PDB entry 3UIQ | X-ray diffraction, 1.88 A resolution | chains A and T of the 3 polymer chains in the assembly

Chain A:
Protein: DNA polymerase
Source organism: Enterobacteria phage RB69
Notes: EC 2.7.7.7
UniProt: Q38087 (DPOL_BPR69); numbering as in UniProt (aligned over 1-903)
Chain sequence (903 residues; each row starts with the number of its first residue):
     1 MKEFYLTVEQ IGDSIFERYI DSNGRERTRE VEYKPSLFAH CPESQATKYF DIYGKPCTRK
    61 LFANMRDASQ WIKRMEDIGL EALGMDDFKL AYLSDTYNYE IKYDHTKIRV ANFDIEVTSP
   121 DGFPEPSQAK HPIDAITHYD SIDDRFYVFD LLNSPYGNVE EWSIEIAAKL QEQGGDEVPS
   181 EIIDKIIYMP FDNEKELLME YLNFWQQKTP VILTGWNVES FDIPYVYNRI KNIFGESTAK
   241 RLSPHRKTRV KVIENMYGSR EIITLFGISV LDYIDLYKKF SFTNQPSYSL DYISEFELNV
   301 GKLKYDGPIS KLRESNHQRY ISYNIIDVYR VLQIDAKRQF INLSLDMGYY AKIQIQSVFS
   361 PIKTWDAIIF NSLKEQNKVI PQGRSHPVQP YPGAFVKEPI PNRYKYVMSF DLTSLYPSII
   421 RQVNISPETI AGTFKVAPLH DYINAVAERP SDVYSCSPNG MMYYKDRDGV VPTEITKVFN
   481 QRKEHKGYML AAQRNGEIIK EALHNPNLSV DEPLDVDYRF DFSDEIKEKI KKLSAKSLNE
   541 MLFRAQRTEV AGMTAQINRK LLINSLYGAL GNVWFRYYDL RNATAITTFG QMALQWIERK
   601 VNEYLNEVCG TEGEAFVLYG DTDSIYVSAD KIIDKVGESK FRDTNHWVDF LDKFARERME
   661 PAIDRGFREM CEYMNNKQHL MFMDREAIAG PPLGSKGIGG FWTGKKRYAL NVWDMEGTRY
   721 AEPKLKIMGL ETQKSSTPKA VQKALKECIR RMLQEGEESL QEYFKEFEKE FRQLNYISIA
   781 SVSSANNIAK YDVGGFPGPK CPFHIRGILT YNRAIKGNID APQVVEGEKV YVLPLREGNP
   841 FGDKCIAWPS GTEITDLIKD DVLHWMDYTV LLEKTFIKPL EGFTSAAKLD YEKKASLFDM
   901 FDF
Not modelled in the structure: 902-903
Bound ions: Ca2+ site 1 near Glu116 (its only coordinating residue here); Ca2+ site 2: Asp411, Leu412, Asp623 (together with DUP); Ca2+ site 3: Asp411, Asp623 (together with DUP); Ca2+ site 4 near Asp411 (its only coordinating residue here); Ca2+ site 5: Asn505, Asn507, Lys531; Ca2+ site 6: Glu660, Asp684
Residues lining bound ligands: DUP (2'-deoxyuridine 5'-alpha,beta-imido-triphosphate): Asp411, Leu412, Thr413, Ser414, Leu415, Tyr416, Pro417, Arg482, Lys486, Lys560, Asn564, Tyr567, Thr622, Asp623
UniProt features mapped onto this chain:
  - region: Thr248 to Thr264 (Beta hairpin), Lys705 to Tyr708 (Binding of DNA in B-conformation), Leu897 to Phe903 (Interaction with the polymerase clamp)
  - binding site (Mg(2+)): Asp114, Glu116, Asp222, Asp327, Asp411, Leu412, Asp623
  - binding site (substrate): Ser414 to Tyr416, Arg482, Lys560
  - site: Asp621 (Optimization of metal coordination by the polymerase active site), Lys706 (Optimization of metal coordination by the polymerase active site), Asp714 (Essential for viral replication)
  - mutagenesis: Asp222 (D222A: Complete loss of 3'-5' exonuclease activity), Asp327 (D327A: Complete loss of 3'-5' exonuclease activity), Leu415 (L415A/G: Decreases base selectivity by several hundred fold; L415G/F: Increased misinsertion, increased mismatch extension and inefficient proofreading; L415M: No effect on base selectivity), Leu561 (L561A: No effect on the ability to recognize damaged DNA. Increase in probability of nucleotide incorporation), Ser565 (S565G: Increased incorporation efficiency of correct dNMPs; when associated with A-567), Tyr567 (Y567A: Inserts both dCMP and dAMP opposite 8-oxoG rapidly and with equal efficiency. 100-fold increase of dAMP and dGMP when situated opposite guanidinohydantoin ...), Asp621 (D621A: Drastic decrease in the efficiency of incorporation of dGMP), Lys706 (K706A: Almost complete loss of polymerase activity), Asp714 (D714A: Complete loss of viral replication)

Chain T:
Molecule: 18-nt DNA strand
Sequence (18 nucleotides; each row starts with the number of its first residue):
     1 TCGAGTAAGC AGTCCGCG

Interface between chain A and chain T:
Pairs across the interface (50; chain A residue first):
  Glu219(A) with DC2(T), hydrogen bond to the base
  Ile253(A) with DC2(T), sugar contact
  Glu254(A) with DC2(T), sugar contact
  Asn255(A) with DT1(T), phosphate contact; DC2(T), hydrogen bond to the phosphate
  Arg260(A) with DC2(T), salt bridge to the phosphate
  Ile262(A) with DC2(T), base contact
  Asp275(A) with DG3(T), base contact
  Phe359(A) with DG3(T), base contact
  Ser360(A) with DG3(T), phosphate contact; DA4(T), hydrogen bond to the phosphate
  Pro361(A) with DG3(T), phosphate contact; DA4(T), sugar contact
  Ile362(A) with DA4(T), hydrogen bond to the phosphate
  Tyr391(A) with DG5(T), phosphate contact; DT6(T), sugar contact
  Pro392(A) with DT6(T), phosphate contact; DA7(T), phosphate contact
  Gly393(A) with DT6(T), hydrogen bond to the phosphate; DA7(T), hydrogen bond to the phosphate
  Ala394(A) with DA7(T), sugar contact
  Val396(A) with DA8(T), phosphate contact
  Leu561(A) with DA4(T), base contact
  Asn564(A) with DA4(T), base contact
  Ser565(A) with DA4(T), hydrogen bond to the base
  Tyr567(A) with DG5(T), sugar contact
  Gly568(A) with DA4(T), sugar contact; DG5(T), sugar contact
  Ala569(A) with DA4(T), sugar contact
  Gly571(A) with DG5(T), sugar contact
  Asn572(A) with DA4(T), hydrogen bond to the phosphate; DG5(T), hydrogen bond to the phosphate
  Lys705(A) with DA8(T), salt bridge to the phosphate; DG9(T), sugar contact
  Lys706(A) with DA7(T), base contact; DA8(T), sugar contact
  Arg707(A) with DG9(T), phosphate contact; DC10(T), salt bridge to the phosphate
  Glu731(A) with DC10(T), sugar contact
  Ser784(A) with DT1(T), hydrogen bond to the base
  Asn786(A) with DT1(T), hydrogen bond to the base
  Pro799(A) with DC14(T), phosphate contact
  Lys800(A) with DG12(T), base contact; DT13(T), hydrogen bond to the base; DC14(T), hydrogen bond to the phosphate
  Cys801(A) with DT13(T), sugar contact
  Phe803(A) with DG12(T), sugar contact
  Gly827(A) with DT1(T), base contact
  Lys844(A) with DT13(T), salt bridge to the phosphate
  Lys874(A) with DG12(T), salt bridge to the phosphate
Interface residues without a listed pair, chain A (43 interface residues in all): Lys251, Tyr257, Lys363, Glu398, Arg806, Lys878
Interface residues without a listed pair, chain T (14 interface residues in all): DA11

Summary:
The interface between chain A and chain T involves 43 residues on one side and 14 on the other, with 13
hydrogen bonds and 5 salt bridges. Polar pairs include Glu219(A)-DC2(T), Ser565(A)-DA4(T) and
Ser784(A)-DT1(T). Chain A binds compound DUP.
Chain A is DNA polymerase (Enterobacteria phage RB69) and chain T is an 18-nt DNA strand; the structure, RB69
DNA Polymerase Ternary Complex containing dUpNpp, was determined by X-ray diffraction.
